Entry 4I9F (X-ray diffraction, 2.21 A resolution); this record covers chains A and B.

== Chain A (and B) ==
Molecule: Glycerol 3-phosphate phosphatase
Source organism: Mycobacterium tuberculosis
Notes: chain B of this document is another copy of the same molecule, construct and numbering; everything in this record applies to it too
UniProt: O33194 (O33194_MYCTU); residues 1-353 here = UniProt positions 1-353
Amino-acid sequence (361 residues; numbered -7 to 353; the number before each row is that of its first residue; numbers below 1 keep their minus sign (Met-7 is residue -7)):
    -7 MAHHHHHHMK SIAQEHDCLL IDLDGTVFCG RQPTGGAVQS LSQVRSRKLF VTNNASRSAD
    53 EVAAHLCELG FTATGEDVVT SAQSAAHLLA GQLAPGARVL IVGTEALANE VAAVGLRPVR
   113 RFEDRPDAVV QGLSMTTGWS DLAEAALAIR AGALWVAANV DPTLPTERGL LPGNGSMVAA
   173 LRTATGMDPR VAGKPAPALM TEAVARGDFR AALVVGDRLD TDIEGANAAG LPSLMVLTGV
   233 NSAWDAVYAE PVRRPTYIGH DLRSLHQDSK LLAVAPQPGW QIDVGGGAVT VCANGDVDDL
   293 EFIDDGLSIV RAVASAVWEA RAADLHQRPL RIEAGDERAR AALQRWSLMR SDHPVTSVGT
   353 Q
Disordered / not traced: -7 to 1, 288-294, 345-353 (chain B: -7 to 0, 313-319, 353)
Differences from the reference sequence: expression tag (-7 to 0)
Bound ions: Ca2+: Asp14, Asp16, Asp209
Swiss-Prot annotation at these positions:
  - active site: Asp14 (Nucleophile), Asp16 (Proton donor)
  - binding site (Mg(2+)): Asp14, Asp16, Asp209

== Interface between chain A and chain B ==
Residue-residue contacts (45; chain A residue first):
  Leu125(A) - Trp131(B)
  Ser126(A) - Trp131(B)
  Met127(A) - Trp131(B)
  Thr129(A) - Gly130(B)
  Thr129(A) - Trp131(B)  hydrogen bond (backbone-backbone)
  Gly130(A) - Thr129(B)
  Gly130(A) - Gly130(B)
  Trp131(A) - Leu125(B)
  Trp131(A) - Ser126(B)
  Trp131(A) - Met127(B)  hydrophobic
  Trp131(A) - Thr129(B)  hydrogen bond (backbone-backbone)
  Trp131(A) - Leu163(B)  hydrophobic
  Trp131(A) - Pro164(B)  hydrogen bond (side chain-backbone)
  Ser132(A) - Met127(B)
  Leu134(A) - Pro164(B)
  Ala135(A) - Pro164(B)
  Glu136(A) - Arg160(B)  salt bridge
  Leu139(A) - Arg160(B)
  Leu139(A) - Leu163(B)  hydrophobic
  Arg142(A) - Thr155(B)
  Arg142(A) - Leu162(B)
  Pro154(A) - Thr175(B)
  Thr155(A) - Ala176(B)
  Arg160(A) - Glu136(B)  salt bridge
  Arg160(A) - Leu139(B)
  Leu162(A) - Arg142(B)
  Leu163(A) - Trp131(B)  hydrophobic
  Leu163(A) - Leu139(B)  hydrophobic
  Pro164(A) - Trp131(B)  hydrogen bond (backbone-side chain)
  Pro164(A) - Leu134(B)
  Pro164(A) - Ala135(B)
  Gly167(A) - Thr175(B)
  Ser168(A) - Ala172(B)  hydrogen bond (side chain-backbone)
  Ser168(A) - Thr175(B)
  Ser168(A) - Ala176(B)  hydrogen bond (side chain-backbone)
  Ala171(A) - Thr175(B)
  Ala172(A) - Ser168(B)  hydrogen bond (backbone-side chain)
  Thr175(A) - Pro154(B)
  Thr175(A) - Gly167(B)
  Thr175(A) - Ser168(B)
  Thr175(A) - Ala171(B)
  Ala176(A) - Pro154(B)
  Ala176(A) - Thr155(B)
  Ala176(A) - Pro164(B)  hydrophobic
  Ala176(A) - Ser168(B)  hydrogen bond (backbone-side chain)
Interface residues without a listed pair, chain A (27 interface residues in all): Ala138, Gly161, Met169
Interface residues without a listed pair, chain B (28 interface residues in all): Ser132, Ala138, Leu156, Gly161, Met169

== Summary ==
Chain A and chain B form an interface of 27 and 28 residues respectively, with 8 hydrogen bonds and 2 salt
bridges. Among the polar pairs are Glu136(A)-Arg160(B), Trp131(A)-Pro164(B) and Ser168(A)-Ala172(B).
Chain A and chain B are both Glycerol 3-phosphate phosphatase (Mycobacterium tuberculosis); the structure,
Crystal structure of glycerol phosphate phosphatase Rv1692 from Mycobacterium tuberculosis in complex with
calcium, was determined by X-ray diffraction, deposited together with 4I9G.
